2FNP - chains A and B; structure by X-ray diffraction, 2.60 A resolution.

[Chain A (and B)]
Molecule: Staphylococcal accessory regulator A
Source organism: Staphylococcus aureus
Notes: chain B of this document is another copy of the same molecule, construct and numbering; everything in this record applies to it too
UniProt: Q7A1N5 (SARA_STAAW); residues 102-224 here correspond to UniProt positions 1-123 (UniProt number = residue number - 101)
Sequence (124 residues; each row starts with the number of its first residue):
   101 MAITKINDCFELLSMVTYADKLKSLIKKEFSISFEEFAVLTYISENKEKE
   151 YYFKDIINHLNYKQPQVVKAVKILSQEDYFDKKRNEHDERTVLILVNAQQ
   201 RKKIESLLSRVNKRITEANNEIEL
Unresolved in the structure: 101-102
Differences from the reference sequence: initiating methionine (101)
What the authors report for this chain:
  - mutagenesis - D108A, C109A, E111A, K121A, K123A, K127A, K128A, L140A, K163A, K169A, K182A, E186A, D188A, E189A: unchanged binding to spa promoter
  - mutagenesis - Y118A, E129A, E136A, K154A, L174A, F180A: decreased binding to spa promoter
  - mutagenesis - R184A, E189A/R190A, R190A: abolished binding to spa promoter
  - mutagenesis - L140A: decreased expression
  - mutagenesis - D108A/E111A: unchanged binding to agr promoter

[Chain A / chain B interface]
Pairs across the interface (64; chain A residue first):
  T104(A) - I103(B)
  T104(A) - T104(B)  hydrogen bond
  K105(A) - Y118(B)
  K105(A) - N219(B)
  K105(A) - I222(B)
  I106(A) - M115(B)  hydrophobic
  I106(A) - Y118(B)  hydrogen bond (backbone-side chain)
  I106(A) - L122(B)  hydrophobic
  I106(A) - I215(B)
  I106(A) - N219(B)  hydrogen bond (backbone-side chain)
  N107(A) - I215(B)
  D108(A) - N212(B)
  D108(A) - I215(B)
  C109(A) - F137(B)
  C109(A) - T141(B)
  C109(A) - L208(B)
  C109(A) - V211(B)  hydrophobic
  C109(A) - N212(B)  hydrogen bond
  C109(A) - I215(B)
  F110(A) - E145(B)
  E111(A) - I103(B)
  L112(A) - L122(B)  hydrophobic
  L112(A) - I126(B)  hydrophobic
  L112(A) - F134(B)  hydrophobic
  L112(A) - I215(B)  hydrophobic
  L113(A) - F134(B)  hydrophobic
  L113(A) - A138(B)
  L113(A) - L160(B)  hydrophobic
  M115(A) - T104(B)
  M115(A) - I106(B)  hydrophobic
  M115(A) - M115(B)  hydrophobic
  V116(A) - F134(B)  hydrophobic
  T117(A) - L160(B)  hydrogen bond (side chain-backbone)
  Y118(A) - K105(B)
  Y118(A) - I106(B)  hydrogen bond (side chain-backbone)
  K121(A) - N161(B)
  L122(A) - I106(B)  hydrophobic
  K123(A) - V116(B)
  I126(A) - L112(B)  hydrophobic
  F134(A) - L112(B)  hydrophobic
  F134(A) - L113(B)  hydrophobic
  F134(A) - V116(B)  hydrophobic
  F137(A) - C109(B)
  F137(A) - L112(B)  hydrophobic
  A138(A) - L113(B)  hydrophobic
  T141(A) - C109(B)
  T141(A) - F110(B)
  S144(A) - F110(B)
  E145(A) - F110(B)
  N161(A) - K121(B)
  V211(A) - C109(B)  hydrophobic
  N212(A) - D108(B)
  N212(A) - C109(B)  hydrogen bond
  I215(A) - I106(B)
  I215(A) - N107(B)
  I215(A) - D108(B)
  I215(A) - C109(B)
  I215(A) - L112(B)  hydrophobic
  N219(A) - K105(B)
  N219(A) - I106(B)  hydrogen bond (side chain-backbone)
  I222(A) - K105(B)  hydrogen bond (backbone-side chain)
  L224(A) - I103(B)
  L224(A) - T104(B)
  L224(A) - K105(B)
Also at the interface, not in a pair above, chain A (35 interface residues in all): L160, Y162, L208, E223
Also at the interface, not in a pair above, chain B (33 interface residues in all): T117, A119, K123, T216

[In short]
Chain A and chain B form an interface of 35 and 33 residues respectively; the contacts include 9 hydrogen
bonds. Polar pairs include T104(A)-T104(B), I106(A)-Y118(B) and I106(A)-N219(B). From the paper: Y118A, E129A
and E136A of chain A, among others, reduce binding to spa promoter; R184A, E189A/R190A and R190A of chain A
abolish binding to spa promoter; 24 substitutions were tested in all.
Chain A and chain B are both Staphylococcal accessory regulator A (Staphylococcus aureus); the structure,
Crystal structure of SarA, was determined by X-ray diffraction.
